Entry 6LK8 (electron microscopy, 5.50 A resolution (low resolution: residue-level contacts below are approximate; hydrogen-bond / salt-bridge calls are withheld)); this record covers chains g and h of the 32 polymer chains in the assembly.

== Chain g ==
Molecule: Nuclear pore complex protein Nup96
Source organism: Xenopus laevis
Reference sequence: A0A1L8HBE3 (A0A1L8HBE3_XENLA); residues 1-923 here correspond to UniProt positions 820-1742 (UniProt number = residue number + 819)
Amino-acid sequence (923 residues; row label = number of the first residue in the row):
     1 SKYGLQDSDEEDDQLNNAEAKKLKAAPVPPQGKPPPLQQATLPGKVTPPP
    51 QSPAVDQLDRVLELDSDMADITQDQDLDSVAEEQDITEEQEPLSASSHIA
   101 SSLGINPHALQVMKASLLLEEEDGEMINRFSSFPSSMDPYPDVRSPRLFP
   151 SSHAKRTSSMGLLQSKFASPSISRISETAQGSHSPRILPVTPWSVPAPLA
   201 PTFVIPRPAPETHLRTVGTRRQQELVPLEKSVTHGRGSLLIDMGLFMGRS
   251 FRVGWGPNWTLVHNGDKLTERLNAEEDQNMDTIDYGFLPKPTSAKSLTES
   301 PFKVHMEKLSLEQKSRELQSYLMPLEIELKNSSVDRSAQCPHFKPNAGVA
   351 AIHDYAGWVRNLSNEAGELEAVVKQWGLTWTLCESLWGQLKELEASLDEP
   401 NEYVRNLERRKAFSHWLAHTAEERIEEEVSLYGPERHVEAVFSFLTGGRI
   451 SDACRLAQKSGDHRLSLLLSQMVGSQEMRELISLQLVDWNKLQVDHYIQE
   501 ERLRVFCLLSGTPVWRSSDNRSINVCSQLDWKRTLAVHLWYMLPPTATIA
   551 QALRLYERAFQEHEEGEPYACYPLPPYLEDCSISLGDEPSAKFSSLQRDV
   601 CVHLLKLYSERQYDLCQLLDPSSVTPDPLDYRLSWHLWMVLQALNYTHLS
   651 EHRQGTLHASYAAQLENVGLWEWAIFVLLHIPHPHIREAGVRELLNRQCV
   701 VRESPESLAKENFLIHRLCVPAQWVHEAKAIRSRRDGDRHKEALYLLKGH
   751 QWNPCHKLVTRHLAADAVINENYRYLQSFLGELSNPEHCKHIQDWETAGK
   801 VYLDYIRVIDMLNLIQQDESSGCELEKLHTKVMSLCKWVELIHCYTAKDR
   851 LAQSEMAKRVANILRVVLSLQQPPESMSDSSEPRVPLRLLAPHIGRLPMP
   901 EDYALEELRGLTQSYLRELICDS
Unresolved in the structure: 1-141, 177, 186, 202-203, 212-214, 248-252, 270-272, 280, 289-291, 297-299, 309-313, 392-398, 448-449, 459-462, 497-498, 564-596, 613-616, 737-744, 752-756, 768-777, 794-802, 816-821, 837-844, 865-871, 881-923

== Chain h ==
Molecule: GATOR complex protein SEC13
Source organism: Xenopus laevis
Reference sequence: Q7ZYJ8 (Q7ZYJ8_XENLA); residue numbers follow UniProt; this construct covers 1-320
Amino-acid sequence (320 residues; row label = number of the first residue in the row):
     1 MVSVINTVDTSHEDMIHDAQMDYYGIRLATCSSDRSVKIFDVKNGGQILI
    51 ADLRGHDGPVWQVAWAHPMYGNILASCSYDRKVIIWKEENGTWEKTYEYT
   101 GHDSSVNSVCWAPHDFGLVLACGSSDGAISILTFTGDGPWEVKKISNAHT
   151 IGCNAVSWAPSVIPGSLVDQPSSQKPNYIKRFVSGGCDNLVKIWREEDGQ
   201 WKEDQKLEAHSDWVRDVAWAPSIGLPTSTIASCSQDGRVYIWTSDDAATN
   251 CWTPKLLHKFNDVVWHVSWSITANILAVSGGDNKVTLWKESVDGQWACIS
   301 DVNKGQGAVSTVTEGQLNDQ
Unresolved in the structure: 1, 163-177, 304-320

== Interface between chain g and chain h ==
Pairs across the interface - 24 pairs, chain g then chain h:
  Asp281(g) with Ile16(h); His17(h)
  Thr282(g) with His17(h); Trp265(h); His266(h)
  Ile283(g) with His17(h); Asp18(h); Ala19(h)
  Asp284(g) with Val267(h); Ser268(h)
  Gly286(g) with Trp269(h)
  Leu288(g) with Ile271(h); Thr272(h)
  Lys295(g) with Ala19(h)
  Ser296(g) with Ile16(h); His17(h); Asp18(h); Ala19(h)
  Pro301(g) with Gln47(h)
  Ser660(g) with Thr272(h); Ala273(h)
  Ala663(g) with Thr272(h)
  Gln664(g) with Thr272(h)
  Val701(g) with Tyr24(h)
Interface residues without a listed pair, chain g (26 interface residues in all): Asn279, Tyr285, Phe287, Ala294, Ser300, Phe302, Lys308, Val624, Asp627, Ala659, Ile686, Arg687, Arg734
Interface residues without a listed pair, chain h (23 interface residues in all): Glu13, Gly45, Pro68, Gly224, Ser270, Asn274, Ala277, Val292, Ser300

== In short ==
Chain g and chain h form an interface of 26 and 23 residues respectively.
Here chain g is Nuclear pore complex protein Nup96 and chain h is GATOR complex protein SEC13, both from
Xenopus laevis. Entry 6LK8 (Structure of Xenopus laevis Cytoplasmic Ring subunit) was determined by electron
microscopy.
